PDB entry 6C9M | X-ray diffraction, 2.80 A resolution | chains A and B

== Chain A ==
Protein: N-alpha-acetyltransferase 15, NatA auxiliary subunit
Organism: Homo sapiens
Reference sequence: Q9BXJ9 (NAA15_HUMAN); residue numbers follow UniProt; this construct covers 1-866
Sequence (866 residues; row label = number of the first residue in the row):
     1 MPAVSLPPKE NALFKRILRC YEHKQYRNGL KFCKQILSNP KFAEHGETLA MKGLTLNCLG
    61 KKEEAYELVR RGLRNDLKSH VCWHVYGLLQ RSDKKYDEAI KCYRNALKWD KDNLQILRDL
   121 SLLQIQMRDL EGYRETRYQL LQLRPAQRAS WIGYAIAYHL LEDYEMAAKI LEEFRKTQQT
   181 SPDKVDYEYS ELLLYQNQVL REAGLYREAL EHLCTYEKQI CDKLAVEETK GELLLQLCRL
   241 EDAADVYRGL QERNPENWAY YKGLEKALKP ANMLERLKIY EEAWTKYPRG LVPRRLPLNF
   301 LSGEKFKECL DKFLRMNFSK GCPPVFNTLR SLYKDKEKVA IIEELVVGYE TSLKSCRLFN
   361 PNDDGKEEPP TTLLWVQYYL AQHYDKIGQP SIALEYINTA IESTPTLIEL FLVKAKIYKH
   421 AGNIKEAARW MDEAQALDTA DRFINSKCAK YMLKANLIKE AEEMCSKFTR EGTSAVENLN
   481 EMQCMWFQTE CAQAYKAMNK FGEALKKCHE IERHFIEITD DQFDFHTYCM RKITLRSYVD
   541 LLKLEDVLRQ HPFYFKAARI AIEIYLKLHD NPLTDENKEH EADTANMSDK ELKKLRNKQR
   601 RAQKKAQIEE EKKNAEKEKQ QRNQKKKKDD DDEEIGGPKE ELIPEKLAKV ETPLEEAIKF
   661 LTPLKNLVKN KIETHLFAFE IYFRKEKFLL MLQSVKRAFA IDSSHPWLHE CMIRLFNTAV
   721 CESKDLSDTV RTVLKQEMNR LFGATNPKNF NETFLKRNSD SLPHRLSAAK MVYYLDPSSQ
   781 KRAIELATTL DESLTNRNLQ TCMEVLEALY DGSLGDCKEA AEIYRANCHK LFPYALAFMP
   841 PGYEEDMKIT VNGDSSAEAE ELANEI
Not modelled in the structure: 573-639, 742-744, 842-866
Swiss-Prot annotation at these positions:
  - motif: Lys-612 to Asp-629 (Bipartite nuclear localization signal)
  - modified residue: Lys-262 (N6-acetyllysine), Ser-302 (Phosphoserine), Ser-537 (Phosphoserine), Ser-588 (Phosphoserine), Lys-735 (N6-acetyllysine), Lys-756 (N6-acetyllysine), Ser-855 (Phosphoserine), Ser-856 (Phosphoserine)
Ligand contacts: inositol hexakisphosphate (IHP): Asn-327, Lys-416, Lys-419, His-420, Phe-443, Lys-447, Lys-450, Tyr-451, Lys-454
What the authors report for this chain:
  - binding site for inositol hexakisphosphate: Arg-330, Lys-416, Lys-419, His-420, Lys-447, Lys-450, Lys-454
  - contacts within the chain: Pro-390/Tyr-834 (hydrophobic contact), Ser-391/Tyr-834 (hydrophobic contact), Tyr-418/Tyr-834 (hydrophobic contact), Ala-421/Tyr-834 (hydrophobic contact), Pro-833/Tyr-834 (hydrophobic contact), Tyr-834/Ala-835 (hydrophobic contact), Tyr-834/Leu-836 (hydrophobic contact)
  - mutagenesis - Y834A (41.98 +/- 0.012 degC), Y834F (45.41 +/- 0.0084 degC): decreased stability
  - mutagenesis - Y834A, Y834F: decreased catalytic activity

== Chain B ==
Protein: N-alpha-acetyltransferase 10
Organism: Homo sapiens
Notes: EC 2.3.1.255
Reference sequence: P41227 (NAA10_HUMAN); residue numbers follow UniProt; this construct covers 1-235
Sequence (236 residues; row label = number of the first residue in the row; numbering starts at 0):
     0 XMNIRNARPE DLMNMQHCNL LCLPENYQMK YYFYHGLSWP QLSYIAEDEN GKIVGYVLAK
    60 MEEDPDDVPH GHITSLAVKR SHRRLGLAQK LMDQASRAMI ENFNAKYVSL HVRKSNRAAL
   120 HLYSNTLNFQ ISEVEPKYYA DGEDAYAMKR DLTQMADELR RHLELKEKGR HVVLGAIENK
   180 VESKGNSPPS SGEACREEKG LAAEDSGGDS KDLSEVSETT ESTDVKDSSE ASDSAS
Not modelled in the structure: 161-235
Sequence notes: acetylation (0)
Modified positions: ACE (acetyl group) at position 0
Swiss-Prot annotation at these positions:
  - modified residue: Met-1 (N-acetylmethionine), Lys-136 (N6-acetyllysine), Ser-182 (Phosphoserine), Ser-186 (Phosphoserine), Ser-205 (Phosphoserine), Ser-209 (Phosphoserine), Ser-213 (Phosphoserine), Ser-216 (Phosphoserine)
Ligand contacts: inositol hexakisphosphate (IHP): His-16, Leu-20, Lys-51, Lys-78, Ser-80
What the authors report for this chain:
  - binding site for inositol hexakisphosphate: Lys-78
  - conformationally variable residues (order/disorder transition): Arg-82, Arg-83
  - catalytic residues: Glu-24, His-110, Arg-112, Tyr-138 (citing earlier work)

== Interface between chain A and chain B ==
Pairs across the interface (108):
  Tyr-187(A) with Pro-39(B); Gln-40(B), hydrogen bond; Asn-101(B); Phe-102(B), hydrophobic
  Glu-191(A) with Gln-40(B), hydrogen bond
  Cys-221(A) with Glu-100(B); Asn-101(B)
  Asp-222(A) with Gln-40(B), hydrogen bond; Asn-101(B), hydrogen bond (backbone-side chain)
  Lys-223(A) with Glu-100(B)
  Leu-224(A) with Asn-5(B); Tyr-43(B)
  Arg-253(A) with Gln-93(B), hydrogen bond (backbone-side chain); Arg-96(B); Glu-100(B), salt bridge
  Asn-254(A) with Ile-3(B), hydrogen bond (side chain-backbone); Gln-93(B)
  Glu-256(A) with Met-1(B); Asn-2(B); Ile-3(B), hydrogen bond (backbone-backbone); Lys-89(B)
  Asn-257(A) with Asn-2(B); Ile-3(B), hydrogen bond (side chain-backbone); Arg-4(B)
  Trp-258(A) with ACE_0(B); Asn-2(B), hydrogen bond (backbone-side chain); Asp-47(B); Glu-48(B)
  Leu-291(A) with ACE_0(B); Met-1(B); Leu-84(B); Lys-89(B)
  Val-292(A) with ACE_0(B); Met-1(B)
  Arg-295(A) with ACE_0(B); Glu-48(B), salt bridge
  Gly-321(A) with Arg-83(B)
  Cys-322(A) with Arg-83(B); Leu-84(B), hydrophobic
  Pro-323(A) with Arg-82(B); Arg-83(B)
  Pro-324(A) with Ser-80(B); His-81(B); Arg-82(B); Leu-84(B), hydrophobic
  Asn-327(A) with Glu-48(B); His-81(B)
  Thr-328(A) with Met-1(B); Glu-48(B)
  Arg-330(A) with Asp-47(B), salt bridge; Glu-48(B); Asn-49(B)
  Ser-331(A) with Glu-48(B), hydrogen bond
  Ile-408(A) with Arg-79(B)
  Glu-409(A) with Arg-79(B), salt bridge; Arg-82(B), salt bridge
  Asp-438(A) with Arg-79(B), salt bridge
  Asp-441(A) with Arg-79(B), salt bridge
  Arg-442(A) with Leu-19(B); Leu-20(B); Cys-21(B); Leu-22(B), hydrogen bond (side chain-backbone); Pro-23(B); Asn-25(B), hydrogen bond
  Phe-443(A) with Leu-20(B), hydrogen bond (backbone-backbone); Lys-78(B); Arg-79(B); Ser-80(B)
  Ile-444(A) with Arg-79(B)
  Ser-446(A) with Leu-20(B), hydrogen bond (side chain-backbone)
  Glu-481(A) with Gln-27(B), hydrogen bond (backbone-side chain)
  Met-482(A) with Gln-15(B); Leu-19(B); Asn-25(B); Tyr-26(B)
  Gln-483(A) with Gln-15(B), hydrogen bond; Gln-27(B); Met-28(B), hydrogen bond (side chain-backbone)
  Cys-484(A) with Leu-19(B), hydrophobic
  Met-485(A) with Met-12(B), hydrophobic
  Trp-486(A) with His-16(B); Leu-20(B)
  Phe-515(A) with Met-12(B), hydrophobic
  Ile-518(A) with Met-28(B), hydrophobic; Phe-32(B), hydrophobic
  Asp-521(A) with Lys-29(B)
  Asp-524(A) with Lys-29(B), salt bridge
  Phe-525(A) with Lys-29(B); Phe-32(B), hydrophobic; Tyr-33(B); Leu-36(B), hydrophobic
  Tyr-528(A) with Tyr-33(B); Leu-36(B); Ser-37(B), hydrogen bond
  Cys-529(A) with Leu-36(B), hydrophobic
  Thr-534(A) with Leu-36(B), hydrogen bond (side chain-backbone)
  Ser-537(A) with Gly-35(B), hydrogen bond (side chain-backbone); Pro-39(B)
  Tyr-538(A) with Leu-36(B), hydrophobic
  Asp-540(A) with Pro-8(B)
  Leu-541(A) with Phe-32(B), hydrophobic; Leu-36(B), hydrophobic
  Leu-544(A) with Pro-8(B)
  Glu-545(A) with Phe-32(B)
  Leu-548(A) with Met-12(B), hydrophobic
  His-551(A) with Met-12(B); Asn-13(B), hydrogen bond
  Phe-553(A) with His-16(B)
Other interface residues (no listed pair), chain A (59 interface residues in all): Ala-259, Lys-320, Leu-329, Trp-375, Leu-407, Arg-536
Other interface residues (no listed pair), chain B (47 interface residues in all): Glu-9, Glu-46

== Summary ==
The interface between chain A and chain B involves 59 residues on one side and 47 on the other, with 21
hydrogen bonds and 8 salt bridges. Among the polar pairs are Arg-253(A)/Glu-100(B), Arg-295(A)/Glu-48(B) and
Arg-330(A)/Asp-47(B). The paper reports catalytic residues Glu-24(B), His-110(B) and Arg-112(B) among others;
Y834A and Y834F of chain A reduce stability.
Chain A is N-alpha-acetyltransferase 15, NatA auxiliary subunit and chain B is N-alpha-acetyltransferase 10,
both from Homo sapiens; the structure, The Human NatA (Naa10/Naa15) amino-terminal acetyltransferase complex,
was determined by X-ray diffraction (same publication as 6C95).
